7W72 - chains U and S of the 5 polymer chains in the assembly; structure by electron microscopy, 3.10 A resolution.

== Chain U ==
Protein: Phosphatidylinositol glycan anchor biosynthesis class U protein
Source organism: Homo sapiens
UniProtKB: Q9H490 (PIGU_HUMAN); numbering as in UniProt (aligned over 1-420)
Chain sequence (420 residues; numbered 1 to 420; the number before each row is that of its first residue):
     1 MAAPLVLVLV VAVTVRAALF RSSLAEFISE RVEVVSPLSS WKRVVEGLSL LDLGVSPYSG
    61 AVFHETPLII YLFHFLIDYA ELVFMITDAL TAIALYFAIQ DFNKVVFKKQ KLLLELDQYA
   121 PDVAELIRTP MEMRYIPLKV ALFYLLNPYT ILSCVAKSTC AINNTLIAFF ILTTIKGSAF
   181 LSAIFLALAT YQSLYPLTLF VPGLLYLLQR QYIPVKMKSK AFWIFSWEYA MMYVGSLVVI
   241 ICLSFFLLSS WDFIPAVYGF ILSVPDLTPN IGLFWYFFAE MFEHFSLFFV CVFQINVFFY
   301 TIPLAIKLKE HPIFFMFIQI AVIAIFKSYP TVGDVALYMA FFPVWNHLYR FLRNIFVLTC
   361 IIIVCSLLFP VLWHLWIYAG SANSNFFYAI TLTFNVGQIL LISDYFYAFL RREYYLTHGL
Small-molecule neighbours: 8JY ([2-[[(2R)-2-hexanoyloxy-3-[(E)-hex-3-enoxy]propoxy]-oxidanyl-phosphoryl]oxy-3,4,5,6-tetrakis(oxidanyl)phenyl] (2E,4E)-hepta-2,4-dienoate): Asn383, Asn385, Phe386, Ala389, Ile390, Leu392, Thr393
Swiss-Prot annotation at these positions:
  - binding site (a cardiolipin): Lys216, Met217, Lys309
  - binding site (a 2-acyl-6-[6-phosphoethanolamine-alpha-D-mannosyl-(1->2)-6-phosphoethanolamine-alpha-D-mannosyl-(1->6)-2-phosphoethanolamine-alpha-D-mannosyl-(1->4)-alpha-D-glucosaminyl]-1-(1-radyl,2-acyl-sn-glycero-3-phospho)-1D-myo-inositol): Asn383, Asn385
  - natural variant: Ile70 (I70K: In NEDBSS), Asn383 (N383K: In NEDBSS)
  - mutagenesis: Pro67 (P67A: No effect on function in GPI-anchor attachment to protein), Leu95 (L95A: No effect on function in GPI-anchor attachment to protein), Tyr144 (Y144A: No effect on function in GPI-anchor attachment to protein), Thr150 (T150A: No effect on function in GPI-anchor attachment to protein), Ser153 (S153A: No effect on function in GPI-anchor attachment to protein), Ile167 (I167A: No effect on function in GPI-anchor attachment to protein), Phe225 (F225A: No effect on function in GPI-anchor attachment to protein), Leu237 (L237A: No effect on function in GPI-anchor attachment to protein), Glu283 (E283A: No effect on function in GPI-anchor attachment to protein), Phe285 (F285A: No effect on function in GPI-anchor attachment to protein), Leu375 to Trp376 (Decreased function in GPI-anchor attachment to protein), Phe406 (F406A: No effect on function in GPI-anchor attachment to protein), 1 further mutagenesis entry in UniProt

== Chain S ==
Protein: GPI transamidase component PIG-S
Source organism: Homo sapiens
UniProtKB: Q96S52 (PIGS_HUMAN); numbering as in UniProt (aligned over 7-539)
Chain sequence (533 residues; each row starts with the number of its first residue):
     7 AATHLEVARG KRAALFFAAV AIVLGLPLWW KTTETYRASL PYSQISGLNA LQLRLMVPVT
    67 VVFTRESVPL DDQAKLPFTV VHEREIPLKY KMKIKCRFQK AYRRALDHEE EALSSGSVQE
   127 AEAMLDEPQE QAEGSLTVYV ISEHSSLLPQ DMASYIGPKR TAVVRGIMHR EAFNIIGRRI
   187 VQVAQAMSLT EDVLAAALAD HLPEDKWSAE KRRPLKSSLG YEITFSLLNP DPKSHDVYWD
   247 IEGAVRRYVQ PFLNALGAAG NFSVDSQILY YAMLGVNPRF DSASSSYYLD MHSLPHVINP
   307 VESRLGSSAA SLYPVLNFLL YVPELAHSPL YIQDKDGAPV ATNAFHSPRW GGIMVYNVDS
   367 KTYNASVLPV RVEVDMVRVM EVFLAQLRLL FGIAQPQLPP KCLLSGPTSE GLMTWELDRL
   427 LWARSVENLA TATTTLTSLA QLLGKISNIV IKDDVASEVY KAVAAVQKSA EELASAHLAS
   487 AFVASQEAVT SSELAFFDAS LLHLLYFPDD QKFAIYIPLF LPMAVPILLS LVK
Covalent attachments: N-acetylglucosamine (NAG) linked to Asn267
Sequence notes: conflict Ala80 (Glu in Q96S52), Ala159 (Met in Q96S52), Ala482 (Gly in Q96S52), Ala505 (Pro in Q96S52)
Swiss-Prot annotation at these positions:
  - binding site (a cardiolipin): Arg15, Arg18
  - glycosylation (N-linked (GlcNAc...) asparagine): Asn267, Asn370
  - natural variant: Leu34 (L34P: In GPIBD18 loss of function), Glu308 (E308G: In GPIBD18), Thr439 to Lys451 (sequence variant, change not given here; In GPIBD18; uncertain significance)
  - mutagenesis: Arg43 (R43A: No effect on function in GPI-anchor attachment to protein), Pro47 (P47A: No effect on function in GPI-anchor attachment to protein), Asn267 (N267Q: No effect on function in GPI-anchor attachment to protein), Ser272 (S272A: No effect on function in GPI-anchor attachment to protein), Tyr276 (Y276A: No effect on function in GPI-anchor attachment to protein), Pro301 (P301A: No effect on function in GPI-anchor attachment to protein), Pro335 (P335A: No effect on function in GPI-anchor attachment to protein), Asn370 (N370Q: No effect on function in GPI-anchor attachment to protein), Ser444 (S444A: No effect on function in GPI-anchor attachment to protein), Asp459 to Asp460 (No effect on function in GPI-anchor attachment to protein), Asp515 to Asp516 (No effect on function in GPI-anchor attachment to protein)

== Chain U / chain S interface ==
Pairs across the interface (23; chain U residue first):
  Phe282(U) with Phe513(S), hydrophobic
  His284(U) with Thr39(S), hydrogen bond (side chain-backbone)
  Phe285(U) with Trp35(S), hydrophobic; Ile521(S), hydrophobic
  Leu287(U) with Thr38(S)
  Phe288(U) with Trp35(S), hydrophobic; Thr38(S); Leu525(S), hydrophobic
  Phe289(U) with Leu525(S), hydrophobic
  Ile295(U) with Leu30(S), hydrophobic; Leu34(S), hydrophobic
  Phe299(U) with Phe22(S); Phe23(S), hydrophobic; Val26(S), hydrophobic
  Ile302(U) with Phe22(S), hydrophobic
  Pro303(U) with Phe22(S), hydrophobic; Phe23(S), hydrophobic
  Ile306(U) with Arg15(S); Arg18(S); Ala19(S)
  Lys309(U) with Arg15(S)
  Glu310(U) with Arg15(S), salt bridge
  His418(U) with Thr9(S)
Also at the interface, not in a pair above, chain U (18 interface residues in all): Glu283, Cys291, Val292, Thr417
Also at the interface, not in a pair above, chain S (20 interface residues in all): Ala8, Leu11, Glu12, Leu511, Lys518

== In short ==
The interface between chain U and chain S involves 18 residues on one side and 20 on the other; the contacts
include 1 hydrogen bond and 1 salt bridge. Among the polar pairs are Glu310(U)-Arg15(S) and
His284(U)-Thr39(S). Ligands of chain U: compound 8JY.
Chain U is Phosphatidylinositol glycan anchor biosynthesis class U protein and chain S is GPI transamidase
component PIG-S, both from Homo sapiens; the structure, Structure of a human glycosylphosphatidylinositol
(GPI) transamidase, was determined by electron microscopy.
